PDB entry 8AB6 | electron microscopy, 2.00 A resolution | chains A and H of the 20 polymer chains in the assembly

== Chain A ==
Protein: YALI0A14806p
Source organism: Yarrowia lipolytica
Reference sequence: Q6CGY9 (Q6CGY9_YARLI); residue numbers follow UniProt; this construct covers 1-474
Sequence (474 residues; each row starts with the number of its first residue):
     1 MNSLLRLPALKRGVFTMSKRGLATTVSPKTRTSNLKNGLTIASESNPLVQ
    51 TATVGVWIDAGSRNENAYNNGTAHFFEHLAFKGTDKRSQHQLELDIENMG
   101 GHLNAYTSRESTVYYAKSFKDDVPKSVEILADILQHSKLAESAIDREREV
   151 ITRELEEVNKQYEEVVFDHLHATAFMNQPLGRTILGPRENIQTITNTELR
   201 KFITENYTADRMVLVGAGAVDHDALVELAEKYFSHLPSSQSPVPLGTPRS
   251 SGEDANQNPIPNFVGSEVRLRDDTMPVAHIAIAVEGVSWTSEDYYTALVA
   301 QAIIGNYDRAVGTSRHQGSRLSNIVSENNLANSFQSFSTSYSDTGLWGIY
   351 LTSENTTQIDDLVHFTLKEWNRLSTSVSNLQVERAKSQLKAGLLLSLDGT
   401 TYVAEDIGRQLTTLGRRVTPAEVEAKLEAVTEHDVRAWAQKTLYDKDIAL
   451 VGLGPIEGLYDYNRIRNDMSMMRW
Not modelled in the structure: 1-25, 249-259
Small-molecule neighbours:
  - 1,2-diacyl-sn-glycero-3-phosphocholine (PC1): Asp-445, Ser-470, Met-472
  - 1,2-dimyristoyl-sn-glycero-3-phosphate (XP4): Arg-372, Ser-376, Arg-473

== Chain H ==
Protein: Cytochrome b-c1 complex subunit 8
Source organism: Yarrowia lipolytica
Reference sequence: Q6C387 (Q6C387_YARLI); residues 3-95 here correspond to UniProt positions 1-93 (UniProt number = residue number - 2)
Sequence (93 residues; each row starts with the number of its first residue):
     3 MGGNGHYMGWWGHMGSPPQKGIAGYTISPFAARPFAGVVHAAIFNTFRRT
    53 KNQALFVILPVSFFYYVWTQASEKNEWLYTKAGRHELAKALAE
Not modelled in the structure: 3-8, 94-95
Small-molecule neighbours: 1,2-diacyl-sn-glycero-3-phosphocholine (PC1): Gln-55, Phe-58, Val-59, Val-63

== How chain A and chain H interact ==
Pairs across the interface (37):
  Met-176(A) with Ile-29(H), hydrophobic
  Gly-265(A) with Ile-29(H); Ser-30(H), hydrogen bond (backbone-backbone)
  Ser-266(A) with Thr-28(H); Ile-29(H)
  Glu-267(A) with Gly-26(H); Tyr-27(H); Thr-28(H), hydrogen bond (backbone-backbone)
  Val-268(A) with Gly-26(H); Tyr-27(H), hydrophobic
  Arg-269(A) with Ile-24(H); Ala-25(H); Gly-26(H), hydrogen bond (backbone-backbone)
  Leu-270(A) with Ala-25(H), hydrophobic
  Arg-271(A) with Gln-21(H); Lys-22(H); Ile-24(H)
  Asp-272(A) with Gln-21(H); Lys-22(H)
  Asp-273(A) with Pro-19(H); Pro-20(H); Gln-21(H), hydrogen bond (side chain-backbone)
  Thr-356(A) with Gly-14(H)
  Thr-357(A) with His-15(H)
  Asp-447(A) with Ser-30(H), hydrogen bond; Phe-32(H)
  Glu-457(A) with Trp-12(H); Trp-13(H); Gly-14(H), hydrogen bond (side chain-backbone); His-15(H), hydrogen bond (side chain-backbone); Met-16(H), hydrogen bond (side chain-backbone)
  Gly-458(A) with Gly-14(H)
  Tyr-460(A) with Trp-13(H)
  Tyr-462(A) with Ser-30(H); Pro-31(H)
  Asn-463(A) with Pro-31(H)
  Arg-466(A) with Phe-32(H)
Also at the interface, not in a pair above, chain A (21 interface residues in all): Val-264, Thr-274
Also at the interface, not in a pair above, chain H (21 interface residues in all): Ser-18, Gly-23, Ala-33

== Summary ==
The chain A/chain H interface involves 21 residues from each chain, with 8 hydrogen bonds. Among the polar
pairs are Asp-273(A)/Gln-21(H), Asp-447(A)/Ser-30(H) and Glu-457(A)/Gly-14(H). Chain A binds
1,2-dimyristoyl-sn-glycero-3-phosphate and 1,2-diacyl-sn-glycero-3-phosphocholine. Bound to chain H:
1,2-diacyl-sn-glycero-3-phosphocholine.
Here chain A is YALI0A14806p and chain H is Cytochrome b-c1 complex subunit 8, both from Yarrowia lipolytica.
Entry 8AB6 (Complex III2 from Yarrowia lipolytica, combined datasets, consensus refinement) was determined by
electron microscopy, deposited together with 8AB7, 8AB8, 8AB9, 8ABA, 8ABB, 8ABE and 11 further entries.
